7XMR - chains R and L of the 5 polymer chains in the assembly; structure by electron microscopy, 3.10 A resolution.

== Chain R ==
Protein: Somatostatin receptor type 2
Source organism: Homo sapiens
UniProtKB: P30874 (SSR2_HUMAN); numbering as in UniProt (aligned over 2-359)
Amino-acid sequence (406 residues; numbered -8 to 397; the number before each row is that of its first residue; numbers below 1 keep their minus sign (Asp-8 is residue -8)):
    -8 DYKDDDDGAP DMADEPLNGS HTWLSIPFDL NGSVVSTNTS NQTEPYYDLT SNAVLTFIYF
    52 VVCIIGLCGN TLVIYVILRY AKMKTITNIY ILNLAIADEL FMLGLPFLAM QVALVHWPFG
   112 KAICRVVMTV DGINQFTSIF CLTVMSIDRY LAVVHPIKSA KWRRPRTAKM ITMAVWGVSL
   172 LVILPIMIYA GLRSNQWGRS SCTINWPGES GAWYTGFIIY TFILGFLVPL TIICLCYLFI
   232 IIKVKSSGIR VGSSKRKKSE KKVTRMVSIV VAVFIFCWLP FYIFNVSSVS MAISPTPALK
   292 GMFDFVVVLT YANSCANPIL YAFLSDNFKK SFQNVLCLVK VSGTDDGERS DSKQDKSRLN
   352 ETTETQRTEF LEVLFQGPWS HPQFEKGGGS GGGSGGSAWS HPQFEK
Disordered / not traced: -8 to 38, 324-397
Construct notes: expression tag (-8 to 1, 360-397)
Disulfide bonds: Cys115-Cys193
Reported in the primary citation:
  - mutagenesis - D122A, Q126A, T194A (40-fold), Y205W, F208A, T212A, F272A (600-fold), N276A, F294A (> 200-fold), V298A, Y302A: decreased signaling with Somatostatin-14 (chain L)
  - conformationally variable residues (side-chain flip): Asn125, Gln126, Arg140, Trp269
  - contacts within the chain: Arg140-Tyr228 (hydrogen bond), Arg140-Tyr312
  - mutagenesis - Q102A, D122A, Q126A, S192A, F208A, T212A, N276A, V298A: decreased signaling in response to octreotide
  - mutagenesis - D122A, Q126A: decreased binding to Somatostatin-14 (chain L)
  - specificity-determining residues: Tyr205 (proposed by the authors, not directly observed)

== Chain L ==
Protein: Somatostatin-14
UniProtKB: P61278 (SMS_HUMAN); residues 1-14 here correspond to UniProt positions 103-116 (UniProt number = residue number + 102)
Amino-acid sequence (14 residues; numbered 1 to 14; the number before each row is that of its first residue):
     1 AGCKNFFWKT FTSC
Disulfide bonds: Cys3-Cys14
Reported in the primary citation:
  - contacts within the chain: Phe6-Phe11 (hydrophobic contact)

== Chain R / chain L interface ==
Pairs across the interface - 38 pairs, chain R then chain L:
  Phe92(R) with Lys9(L)
  Gln102(R) with Thr10(L)
  Asp122(R) with Lys9(L), salt bridge
  Gln126(R) with Trp8(L); Lys9(L)
  Arg184(R) with Ala1(L), hydrogen bond (side chain-backbone); Cys3(L); Thr12(L)
  Asn186(R) with Ser13(L)
  Ser192(R) with Phe11(L), hydrogen bond (side chain-backbone); Thr12(L), hydrogen bond
  Cys193(R) with Thr10(L)
  Thr194(R) with Thr10(L), hydrogen bond; Thr12(L)
  Trp197(R) with Phe7(L)
  Gly199(R) with Ala1(L)
  Ser201(R) with Gly2(L)
  Tyr205(R) with Ala1(L), hydrogen bond (side chain-backbone); Lys4(L); Phe7(L), hydrophobic
  Phe208(R) with Phe7(L), hydrophobic
  Ile209(R) with Phe7(L)
  Thr212(R) with Trp8(L)
  Phe272(R) with Trp8(L)
  Phe275(R) with Phe6(L), hydrophobic
  Asn276(R) with Phe7(L), hydrogen bond (side chain-backbone); Trp8(L), hydrogen bond (side chain-backbone)
  Ser279(R) with Phe6(L), hydrogen bond (side chain-backbone)
  Val280(R) with Lys4(L), hydrogen bond (backbone-side chain); Phe7(L), hydrophobic
  Ile284(R) with Asn5(L)
  Leu290(R) with Phe6(L)
  Lys291(R) with Phe6(L); Phe11(L)
  Phe294(R) with Phe6(L), hydrophobic; Trp8(L); Lys9(L)
  Tyr302(R) with Lys9(L), hydrogen bond
Interface residues without a listed pair, chain R (30 interface residues in all): Leu99, Met119, Ile195, Pro286
Interface features reported in the paper:
  - residue pairs: Gln102(R)-Thr10(L), Asp122(R)-Lys9(L) (salt bridge), Gln126(R)-Lys9(L), Thr194(R)-Thr10(L) (hydrogen bond), Ile195(R)-Phe7(L) (hydrophobic contact), Trp197(R)-Phe7(L) (hydrophobic contact), Tyr205(R)-Phe7(L) (hydrophobic contact), Phe208(R)-Trp8(L) (hydrophobic contact), Phe208(R)-Phe7(L) (hydrophobic contact), Thr212(R)-Trp8(L), Phe272(R)-Lys9(L) (hydrophobic contact), Phe272(R)-Trp8(L) (hydrophobic contact), Phe275(R)-Phe6(L) (hydrophobic contact), Asn276(R)-Trp8(L), Lys291(R)-Phe11(L) (hydrophobic contact), Phe294(R)-Phe6(L) (hydrophobic contact), Tyr302(R)-Lys9(L) (hydrophobic contact)

== In short ==
Chain R and chain L form an interface of 30 and 13 residues respectively; the contacts include 10 hydrogen
bonds and 1 salt bridge. Polar contacts include Asp122(R)-Lys9(L), Arg184(R)-Ala1(L) and Ser192(R)-Phe11(L).
The paper describes contacts between Gln102(R) and Thr10(L), Gln126(R) and Lys9(L) and Thr212(R) and Trp8(L)
among others; a salt bridge between Asp122(R) and Lys9(L); a hydrogen bond between Thr194(R) and Thr10(L). The
paper reports that D122A, Q126A and T194A of chain R, among others, reduce signaling with Somatostatin-14
(chain L); the specificity determinant Tyr205(R); 13 substitutions were tested in all.
Chain R is Somatostatin receptor type 2 (Homo sapiens) and chain L is Somatostatin-14; the structure, CryoEM
structure of the somatostatin receptor 2 (SSTR2) in complex with Gi1 and its endogeneous peptide ..., was
determined by electron microscopy together with 7XMS, 7XMT and 7XN9 from the same study.
